Entry 6PX5 (X-ray diffraction, 2.40 A resolution); this record covers chains X and B.

Chain X:
Name: Prothrombin
Source organism: Homo sapiens
Notes: EC 3.4.21.5
UniProt: P00734 (THRB_HUMAN); residues 169-320 here correspond to UniProt positions 212-363 (UniProt number = residue number + 43)
Amino-acid sequence (152 residues; row label = number of the first residue in the row):
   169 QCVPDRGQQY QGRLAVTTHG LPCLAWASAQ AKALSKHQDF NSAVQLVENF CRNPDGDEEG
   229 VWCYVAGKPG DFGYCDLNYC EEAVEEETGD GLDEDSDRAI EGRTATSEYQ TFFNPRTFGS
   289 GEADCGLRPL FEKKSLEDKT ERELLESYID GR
Unresolved in the structure: 267-276, 319-320
Curated features (UniProtKB/Swiss-Prot):
  - site (Cleavage): Arg-271, Thr-272, Arg-320
Disulfides: Cys-170/Cys-248, Cys-191/Cys-231, Cys-219/Cys-243
Ion coordination: Zn2+ site 1: His-187 (shared with Glu-97A(B) of chain B); Zn2+ site 2: Glu-226, Glu-254 (shared with Asp-178(B) of chain B)

Chain B:
Name: Prothrombin
Source organism: Homo sapiens
Notes: EC 3.4.21.5
UniProt: P00734 (THRB_HUMAN); the construct lacks a stretch of the UniProt sequence and is renumbered around it, so the offset changes along the chain: 16-36 = UniProt 364-384; 37-60 = UniProt 386-409; 61-77 = UniProt 419-435; 78-97 = UniProt 437-456; 7 more segments
Amino-acid sequence (259 residues; numbered 16 to 247 plus 32 insertion-coded residues; 5 numbers in that range are skipped by the numbering (no residue carries them; nothing is unmodelled there); the number before each row is that of its first residue; a row labelled like 60A-60I holds insertion residues (60A, then the next letters in order)):
    16 IVEGSDAEIG MSPWQVMLFR K
   36A S
    37 PQELLCGASL ISDRWVLTAA HCLL
60A-60I YPPWDKNFT
    61 ENDLLVRIGK HSRTRYE
   77A R
    78 NIEKISMLEK IYIHPRYNWR
   97A E
    98 NLDRDIALMK LKKPVAFSDY IHPVCLPDRE TA
129A-129C ASL
   130 LQAGYKGRVT GWGNL
144A-144I KETWTANVG
   149 KGQPSVLQVV NLPIVERPVC KDSTRIRITD NMFCAG
  184A Y
   185 KP
186A-186D DEGK
   187 RGDACEGDAG GPFVMKSP
204A-204B FN
   205 NRWYQMGIVS WGE
   219 GCD
  221A R
   222 DGKYGFYTHV FRLKKWIQKV IDQFGE
Unresolved in the structure: 144A-144I, 246-247
Construct notes: engineered mutation Ala-195 (Ser568 in P00734)
Curated features (UniProtKB/Swiss-Prot):
  - region: Ala-183 to Val-200 (High affinity receptor-binding region which is also known as the TP508 peptide)
  - active site (Charge relay system): His-57, Asp-102
  - glycosylation: Asn-60G (N-linked (GlcNAc...) (complex) asparagine)
Disulfides: Cys-42/Cys-58, Cys-168/Cys-182, Cys-191/Cys-220
Covalently attached groups: compound 0G6 linked to His-57; N-acetylglucosamine (NAG) linked to Asn-60G
Ion coordination: Zn2+ site 1: Glu-97A (shared with His-187(X) of chain X); Zn2+ site 2: Asp-178 (shared with Glu-226(X), Glu-254(X) of chain X); Na+: Tyr-184A, Arg-221A, Lys-224
Small-molecule neighbours: 0G6 (D-phenylalanyl-N-[(2S,3S)-6-{[amino(iminio)methyl]amino}-1-chloro-2-hydroxyhexan-3-yl]-L-prolinamide): Cys-42, Cys-58, Tyr-60A, Trp-60D, Glu-97A, Asn-98, Leu-99, Ile-174, Asp-189, Ala-190, Cys-191, Glu-192, Gly-193, Val-213, Ser-214, Trp-215, Gly-216, Gly-219, Cys-220, Gly-226
From the paper describing this entry:
  - mutagenesis - S195A: abolished catalytic activity (citing earlier work)
  - binding site for 0G6: His-57
  - binding site for 0G6: Asp-189, Trp-215 (citing earlier work)
  - contacts within the chain: Trp-215/Phe-227 (hydrophobic contact) (proposed by the authors, not directly observed)
  - mutagenesis - E217A (> 20-fold): decreased binding to PPACK
  - catalytic residues: His-57, Asp-102 (citing earlier work)

How chain X and chain B interact:
Disulfides between the chains: Cys-293(X)/Cys-122(B)
Pairs across the interface - 140 pairs, chain X then chain B:
  His-187(X) / Glu-97A(B)  salt bridge
  Leu-202(X) / Pro-92(B)
  Lys-204(X) / Gln-244(B)
  His-205(X) / Trp-237(B)
  His-205(X) / Lys-240(B)
  His-205(X) / Val-241(B)
  Gln-206(X) / Arg-93(B)
  Gln-206(X) / Lys-240(B)
  Asp-207(X) / Lys-236(B)
  Asp-207(X) / Lys-240(B)  salt bridge
  Asp-223(X) / Arg-93(B)  salt bridge
  Asp-225(X) / Arg-93(B)  salt bridge
  Asp-225(X) / Arg-101(B)  salt bridge
  Glu-226(X) / Asp-178(B)
  Glu-227(X) / Arg-175(B)  salt bridge
  Trp-230(X) / Arg-93(B)
  Pro-237(X) / Ile-90(B)  hydrophobic
  Pro-237(X) / His-91(B)
  Pro-237(X) / Pro-92(B)
  Pro-237(X) / Trp-96(B)  hydrogen bond (backbone-side chain)
  Gly-238(X) / Pro-92(B)  hydrogen bond (backbone-backbone)
  Gly-238(X) / Tyr-94(B)
  Gly-238(X) / Trp-96(B)
  Gly-238(X) / Arg-97(B)  hydrogen bond (backbone-side chain)
  Asp-239(X) / Arg-97(B)  salt bridge
  Phe-240(X) / Arg-93(B)
  Phe-240(X) / Asn-95(B)
  Tyr-242(X) / Arg-93(B)
  Tyr-242(X) / Asn-95(B)
  Glu-253(X) / Arg-165(B)  salt bridge
  Glu-253(X) / Lys-169(B)  salt bridge
  Glu-254(X) / Arg-165(B)  hydrogen bond (backbone-side chain)
  Glu-254(X) / Asp-178(B)
  Glu-255(X) / Glu-164(B)
  Glu-255(X) / Arg-165(B)  hydrogen bond (side chain-backbone)
  Glu-255(X) / Pro-166(B)
  Glu-255(X) / Arg-233(B)  hydrogen bond (backbone-side chain)
  Thr-256(X) / Leu-130(B)
  Thr-256(X) / Phe-181(B)
  Thr-256(X) / His-230(B)  hydrogen bond (backbone-side chain)
  Thr-256(X) / Arg-233(B)
  Gly-257(X) / Leu-130(B)  hydrogen bond (backbone-backbone)
  Asp-258(X) / Arg-233(B)  hydrogen bond (backbone-side chain)
  Leu-260(X) / Arg-126(B)
  Leu-260(X) / Ala-129(B)
  Leu-260(X) / Ala-129A(B)
  Leu-260(X) / Phe-232(B)  hydrophobic
  Leu-260(X) / Arg-233(B)
  Asp-261(X) / Phe-232(B)
  Glu-262(X) / Arg-126(B)
  Glu-262(X) / Lys-236(B)
  Asp-263(X) / Asp-125(B)
  Asp-263(X) / Arg-126(B)  hydrogen bond (side chain-backbone)
  Asp-263(X) / Phe-232(B)
  Asp-263(X) / Lys-235(B)  salt bridge
  Asp-263(X) / Lys-236(B)
  Asp-265(X) / Lys-236(B)  salt bridge
  Tyr-277(X) / Arg-206(B)
  Tyr-277(X) / Tyr-208(B)
  Phe-280(X) / Lys-235(B)
  Phe-280(X) / Gln-239(B)  hydrogen bond (backbone-side chain)
  Phe-281(X) / Leu-123(B)  hydrophobic
  Phe-281(X) / Gln-239(B)
  Asn-282(X) / Asp-243(B)
  Thr-285(X) / Arg-50(B)
  Thr-285(X) / Trp-51(B)  hydrogen bond (backbone-side chain)
  Thr-285(X) / Ile-242(B)
  Thr-285(X) / Asp-243(B)
  Thr-285(X) / Phe-245(B)
  Phe-286(X) / Ile-47(B)
  Phe-286(X) / Ser-48(B)  hydrogen bond (backbone-side chain)
  Phe-286(X) / Asp-49(B)
  Phe-286(X) / Arg-50(B)
  Phe-286(X) / Trp-51(B)
  Phe-286(X) / Ile-242(B)  hydrophobic
  Gly-287(X) / Asp-49(B)
  Gly-287(X) / Arg-50(B)
  Ser-288(X) / Ser-48(B)
  Ser-288(X) / Asp-49(B)  hydrogen bond
  Ser-288(X) / Phe-114(B)
  Gly-289(X) / Phe-114(B)
  Gly-289(X) / Pro-120(B)
  Ala-291(X) / Arg-206(B)  hydrogen bond (backbone-side chain)
  Asp-292(X) / His-119(B)  salt bridge
  Asp-292(X) / Arg-206(B)
  Cys-293(X) / Pro-120(B)
  Cys-293(X) / Val-121(B)
  Cys-293(X) / Cys-122(B)  disulfide
  Cys-293(X) / Arg-206(B)  hydrogen bond (backbone-side chain)
  Gly-294(X) / Pro-120(B)  hydrogen bond (backbone-backbone)
  Gly-294(X) / Val-121(B)
  Gly-294(X) / Cys-122(B)
  Gly-294(X) / Arg-206(B)
  Gly-294(X) / Trp-207(B)  hydrogen bond (backbone-backbone)
  Leu-295(X) / His-119(B)  hydrogen bond (backbone-side chain)
  Leu-295(X) / Arg-206(B)
  Arg-296(X) / Gly-25(B)
  Arg-296(X) / Met-26(B)  hydrogen bond (side chain-backbone)
  Arg-296(X) / Pro-28(B)
  Arg-296(X) / Trp-29(B)
  Arg-296(X) / Trp-207(B)
  Pro-297(X) / Ser-115(B)
  Pro-297(X) / Asp-116(B)
  Pro-297(X) / His-119(B)
  Leu-298(X) / Ile-24(B)
  Leu-298(X) / Asp-116(B)
  Leu-298(X) / Tyr-117(B)  hydrophobic
  Phe-299(X) / Ile-24(B)
  Phe-299(X) / Gly-25(B)
  Phe-299(X) / Met-26(B)  hydrophobic
  Glu-300(X) / Lys-202(B)  salt bridge
  Glu-300(X) / Asn-205(B)
  Glu-300(X) / Trp-207(B)  hydrogen bond
  Asp-306(X) / Glu-23(B)
  Asp-306(X) / Met-26(B)
  Asp-306(X) / Arg-137(B)  salt bridge
  Asp-306(X) / Trp-207(B)
  Lys-307(X) / Glu-23(B)  hydrogen bond (backbone-side chain)
  Thr-308(X) / Met-26(B)
  Thr-308(X) / Arg-137(B)  hydrogen bond
  Thr-308(X) / Asn-159(B)
  Glu-309(X) / Arg-137(B)
  Glu-309(X) / Lys-202(B)  salt bridge
  Glu-311(X) / Lys-135(B)  salt bridge
  Glu-311(X) / Asn-159(B)
  Glu-311(X) / Tyr-184A(B)  hydrogen bond
  Glu-311(X) / Lys-186D(B)
  Leu-312(X) / Lys-135(B)
  Leu-312(X) / Asn-159(B)
  Leu-312(X) / Trp-207(B)  hydrophobic
  Ser-315(X) / Gly-133(B)
  Ser-315(X) / Tyr-134(B)
  Ser-315(X) / Lys-135(B)  hydrogen bond (side chain-backbone)
  Tyr-316(X) / Leu-129C(B)  hydrophobic
  Tyr-316(X) / Tyr-134(B)  hydrogen bond (backbone-side chain)
  Tyr-316(X) / Lys-135(B)  hydrogen bond (side chain-backbone)
  Tyr-316(X) / Met-201(B)
  Tyr-316(X) / Lys-202(B)  hydrogen bond (side chain-backbone)
  Tyr-316(X) / Pro-204(B)
  Asp-318(X) / Tyr-134(B)
Other interface residues (no listed pair), chain X (61 interface residues in all): Tyr-232, Lys-236, Glu-290, Lys-302, Leu-313, Ile-317
Other interface residues (no listed pair), chain B (81 interface residues in all): Ser-20, Leu-60, Tyr-89, Lys-107, Pro-124, Gly-136, Val-157, Ile-162, Val-163, Asn-204B, Ile-238

Summary:
61 residues of chain X and 81 residues of chain B are in contact; the contacts include 1 disulfide bond, 28
hydrogen bonds and 16 salt bridges. Among the polar pairs are His-187(X)/Glu-97A(B), Asp-207(X)/Lys-240(B) and
Asp-223(X)/Arg-93(B). Covalently linked compound 0G6: at His-57(B). The paper reports catalytic residues
His-57(B) and Asp-102(B); S195A of chain B abolishes catalytic activity.
Chain X is Prothrombin and chain B is Prothrombin, both from Homo sapiens; the structure, CRYSTAL STRUCTURE OF
HUMAN MEIZOTHROMBIN DESF1 MUTANT S195A bound with PPACK, was determined by X-ray diffraction, deposited
together with 6P9U.
